PDB entry 7KAI | electron microscopy, 3.20 A resolution | chains E and F of the 7 polymer chains in the assembly

== Chain E ==
Molecule: Translocation protein SEC66
Source organism: Saccharomyces cerevisiae BY4741
UniProtKB: P33754 (SEC66_YEAST); numbering as in UniProt (aligned over 1-206)
Sequence (206 residues; each row starts with the number of its first residue):
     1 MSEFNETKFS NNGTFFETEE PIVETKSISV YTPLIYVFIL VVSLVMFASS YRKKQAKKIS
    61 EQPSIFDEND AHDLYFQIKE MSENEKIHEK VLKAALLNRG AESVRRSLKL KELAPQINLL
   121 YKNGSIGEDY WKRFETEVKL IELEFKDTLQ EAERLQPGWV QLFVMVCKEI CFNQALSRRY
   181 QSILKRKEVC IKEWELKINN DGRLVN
Unresolved in the structure: 1-68
Curated features (UniProtKB/Swiss-Prot):
  - glycosylation (N-linked (GlcNAc...) asparagine): Asn5, Asn12

== Chain F ==
Molecule: Translocation protein SEC72
Source organism: Saccharomyces cerevisiae BY4741
UniProtKB: P39742 (SEC72_YEAST); residues 1-193 here = UniProt positions 1-193
Sequence (193 residues; each row starts with the number of its first residue):
     1 MVTLEYNANS KLITASDAVV ALSTETNIDQ INVLTTSLIG ETNPNFTPQP NEALSKMIKG
    61 LFESGMKNLQ QKKLNEALKN VSLAIEMAQR KRAPWEAFAI QLPELHFMLR SKIDLCLILG
   121 KHLEALQDLD FLLGTGLIQP DVFVRKADCL LKLRQWEEAR ATCERGLALA PEDMKLRALL
   181 IETARNLAEY NGE
Unresolved in the structure: 1-2, 193

== Interface between chain E and chain F ==
Contacting residue pairs (57; chain E residue first):
  Ala71(E) - Asn27(F)
  Leu74(E) - Ile31(F)  hydrophobic
  Gln77(E) - Thr3(F)
  Gln77(E) - Leu4(F)
  Ile78(E) - Ile13(F)  hydrophobic
  Met81(E) - Leu4(F)
  Met81(E) - Tyr6(F)  hydrophobic
  Ile87(E) - Tyr6(F)
  His88(E) - Tyr6(F)  hydrogen bond (backbone-side chain)
  His88(E) - Lys11(F)  hydrogen bond
  Lys90(E) - Leu38(F)
  Lys90(E) - Ile39(F)
  Val91(E) - Ile13(F)  hydrophobic
  Ala94(E) - Ile31(F)
  Ala94(E) - Leu34(F)
  Ala94(E) - Thr35(F)
  Asn98(E) - Asn27(F)
  Asn98(E) - Gln30(F)
  Asn98(E) - Ile31(F)
  Trp159(E) - Phe46(F)  hydrophobic
  Leu162(E) - Phe46(F)
  Met165(E) - Pro48(F)  hydrophobic
  Val166(E) - Phe46(F)  hydrophobic
  Glu169(E) - Pro48(F)
  Glu169(E) - Trp95(F)
  Glu169(E) - Glu96(F)
  Glu169(E) - Ala97(F)  hydrogen bond (side chain-backbone)
  Ile170(E) - Pro94(F)
  Ile170(E) - Trp95(F)  hydrophobic
  Asn173(E) - Pro94(F)  hydrogen bond (side chain-backbone)
  Asn173(E) - Glu96(F)  hydrogen bond (side chain-backbone)
  Asn173(E) - Phe98(F)
  Asn173(E) - Gln101(F)  hydrogen bond
  Gln174(E) - Gln30(F)
  Leu176(E) - Phe98(F)  hydrophobic
  Leu176(E) - Leu102(F)  hydrophobic
  Leu176(E) - Phe131(F)  hydrophobic
  Leu176(E) - Thr135(F)
  Ser177(E) - Gln89(F)
  Arg178(E) - Gln30(F)
  Arg179(E) - Phe131(F)
  Tyr180(E) - Ile85(F)
  Tyr180(E) - Gln89(F)
  Tyr180(E) - Phe131(F)  hydrophobic
  Gln181(E) - Arg90(F)
  Arg186(E) - Gln127(F)
  Lys187(E) - Leu123(F)
  Lys187(E) - Glu124(F)
  Cys190(E) - Leu123(F)  hydrophobic
  Ile191(E) - Leu123(F)  hydrophobic
  Trp194(E) - Leu153(F)  hydrophobic
  Trp194(E) - Gln155(F)
  Ile198(E) - Leu123(F)  hydrophobic
  Asp201(E) - Lys121(F)  hydrogen bond (backbone-side chain)
  Arg203(E) - Leu119(F)  hydrogen bond (side chain-backbone)
  Arg203(E) - Gly120(F)
  Leu204(E) - Leu153(F)  hydrophobic
Also at the interface, not in a pair above, chain E (43 interface residues in all): Lys86, Lys93, Ala95, Leu97, Gly158, Phe172, Ile183, Gly202, Asn206
Also at the interface, not in a pair above, chain F (46 interface residues in all): Thr24, Ile28, Asn45, Ala93, Leu105, His122, Leu126, Asp128, Asp130, Leu150, Lys152, Arg154

== Summary ==
43 residues of chain E face 46 of chain F across their interface, with 8 hydrogen bonds. Polar pairs include
His88(E)-Tyr6(F), His88(E)-Lys11(F) and Glu169(E)-Ala97(F).
Chain E is Translocation protein SEC66 and chain F is Translocation protein SEC72, both from Saccharomyces
cerevisiae BY4741; the structure, Cryo-EM structure of the Sec complex from S. cerevisiae, wild-type, class
with Sec62, conformation 1 (C1), was determined by electron microscopy together with 7KAH, 7KAJ, 7KAK, 7KAL,
7KAM, 7KAN and 8 further entries from the same study.
